Entry 2PLV (X-ray diffraction, 2.88 A resolution); this record covers chains 3 and 4 of the 4 polymer chains in the assembly.

# Chain 3
Molecule: Human poliovirus type 1 (subunit VP3)
From: Human poliovirus 1
UniProt: P03300 (POLH_POL1M); residues 1-238 here correspond to UniProt positions 341-578 (UniProt number = residue number + 340)
Amino-acid sequence (238 residues; row label = number of the first residue in the row):
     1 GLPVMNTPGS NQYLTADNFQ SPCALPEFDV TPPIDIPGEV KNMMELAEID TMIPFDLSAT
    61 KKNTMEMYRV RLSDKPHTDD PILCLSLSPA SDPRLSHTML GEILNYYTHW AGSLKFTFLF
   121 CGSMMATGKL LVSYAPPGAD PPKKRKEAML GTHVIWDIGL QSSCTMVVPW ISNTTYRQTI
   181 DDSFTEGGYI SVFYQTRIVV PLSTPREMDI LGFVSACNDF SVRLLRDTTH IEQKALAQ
Unresolved in the structure: 236-238
Sequence notes: conflict Ser123 (Phe463 in P03300)

# Chain 4
Molecule: Human poliovirus type 1 (subunit VP4)
From: Human poliovirus 1
UniProt: P03300 (POLG_POL1M); residues 2-69 here correspond to UniProt positions 1-68 (UniProt number = residue number - 1)
Amino-acid sequence (68 residues; numbered 2 to 69; the number before each row is that of its first residue):
     2 GAQVSSQKVG AHENSNRAYG GSTINYTTIN YYRDSASNAA SKQDFSQDPS KFTEPIKDVL
    62 IKTAPMLN
Unresolved in the structure: 18-22

# Chain 3 / chain 4 interface
Contacting residue pairs (33):
  Asn18(3) with Ala40(4); Ala41(4), hydrogen bond (side chain-backbone)
  Phe19(3) with Ala40(4)
  Gln20(3) with Ile30(4), hydrogen bond (side chain-backbone); Asn31(4); Tyr32(4), hydrogen bond (side chain-backbone); Tyr33(4); Ser38(4); Ala40(4)
  Ser21(3) with Tyr33(4); Ser38(4), hydrogen bond (backbone-side chain)
  Pro22(3) with Tyr33(4); Ser38(4)
  Cys23(3) with Asp35(4); Ser38(4), hydrogen bond (backbone-side chain)
  Pro26(3) with Asp35(4)
  Glu27(3) with Arg34(4), salt bridge; Asp35(4), hydrogen bond (backbone-side chain)
  Gly38(3) with Phe53(4)
  Glu39(3) with Gln48(4), hydrogen bond (backbone-side chain); Lys52(4), hydrogen bond (backbone-side chain)
  Val40(3) with Gln48(4); Phe53(4), hydrophobic
  Lys41(3) with Phe46(4); Gln48(4)
  Glu45(3) with Gln48(4), hydrogen bond; Phe53(4)
  Glu48(3) with Pro50(4); Thr54(4)
  Ile49(3) with Phe53(4), hydrophobic
  Gln161(3) with Pro66(4); Met67(4), hydrogen bond (side chain-backbone); Leu68(4), hydrogen bond (side chain-backbone)
Other interface residues (no listed pair), chain 4 (21 interface residues in all): Ala37, Asn39, Lys43

# Overview
16 residues of chain 3 face 21 of chain 4 across their interface; the contacts include 11 hydrogen bonds and 1
salt bridge. Polar contacts include Glu27(3)-Arg34(4), Asn18(3)-Ala41(4) and Gln20(3)-Ile30(4).
Chain 3 is Human poliovirus type 1 (subunit VP3) and chain 4 is Human poliovirus type 1 (subunit VP4), both
from Human poliovirus 1; the structure, Structural factors that control conformational transitions and
serotype specificity in type 3 poliovirus, was determined by X-ray diffraction.
